5OYP - chains B and C of the 4 polymer chains in the assembly; structure by electron microscopy, 3.22 A resolution.

# Chain B
Name: structural protein VP2
From: Sacbrood virus
UniProt: Q6ITS8 (Q6ITS8_9VIRU); residues 1-239 here correspond to UniProt positions 104-342 (UniProt number = residue number + 103)
Chain sequence (239 residues; each row starts with the number of its first residue):
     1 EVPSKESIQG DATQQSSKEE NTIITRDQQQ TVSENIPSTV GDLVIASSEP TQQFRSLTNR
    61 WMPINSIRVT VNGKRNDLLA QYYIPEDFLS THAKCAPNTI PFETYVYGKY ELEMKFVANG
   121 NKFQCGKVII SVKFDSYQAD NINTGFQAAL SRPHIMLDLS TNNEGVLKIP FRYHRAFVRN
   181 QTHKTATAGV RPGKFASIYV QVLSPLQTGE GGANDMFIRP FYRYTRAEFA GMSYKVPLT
Reported in the primary citation:
  - conformationally variable residues (order/disorder transition): E1 to V40

# Chain C
Name: structural protein VP3
From: Sacbrood virus
UniProt: A0A223DN69 (A0A223DN69_9VIRU); residues 1-273 here correspond to UniProt positions 429-701 (UniProt number = residue number + 428)
Chain sequence (273 residues; numbered 1 to 273; the number before each row is that of its first residue):
     1 DKPKDVSSIT IIPKPRLGFP HGKGKSDAVA MRVNPVALTS FQDVSAYPDE PRTTLDIARI
    61 WGLRSTFNWG SGDEHGKELF NTVLDPGLRF YDQDYEGQIT PMEYVTGLYN FWSGPIELRF
   121 DFVSNAFHTG TVIISAEYNR SSTNTDECQS HSTYTKTFHL GEQKSVHFTV PYIYDTVVRR
   181 NTASAYLPVT DYDKVDNVSR AQAMGIRAES KMRVKVRVVN VLRPVASTTS TIEVLVYMRG
   241 GKNYALHGLK QSTYWPSNSV VPIDSFPPDG YDP
Differences from the reference sequence: conflict D43 (Glu471 in A0A223DN69)
Reported in the primary citation:
  - conformationally variable residues (order/disorder transition): D1 to P48

# Interface between chain B and chain C
Pairs across the interface (53):
  I36(B) - D49(C)
  P37(B) - P48(C)
  P37(B) - D49(C)
  T39(B) - Y47(C)  hydrogen bond
  V40(B) - D43(C)
  G41(B) - D43(C)
  R75(B) - T66(C)  hydrogen bond
  R75(B) - E233(C)  salt bridge
  N76(B) - Q98(C)  hydrogen bond
  K122(B) - N125(C)  hydrogen bond (backbone-side chain)
  F123(B) - F127(C)  hydrophobic
  F123(B) - S227(C)
  F123(B) - T228(C)  hydrogen bond (backbone-side chain)
  Q124(B) - N125(C)  hydrogen bond (backbone-side chain)
  C125(B) - V123(C)
  C125(B) - S124(C)
  C125(B) - T229(C)
  G126(B) - V123(C)
  N141(B) - N258(C)  hydrogen bond (backbone-side chain)
  I142(B) - S259(C)
  G145(B) - Q98(C)
  F146(B) - L63(C)  hydrophobic
  F146(B) - Q98(C)  hydrogen bond (backbone-side chain)
  Q147(B) - G62(C)
  Q147(B) - L63(C)  hydrogen bond (side chain-backbone)
  Q147(B) - Q98(C)  hydrogen bond (backbone-side chain)
  Q147(B) - I99(C)
  Q147(B) - T100(C)
  Q147(B) - P101(C)
  L150(B) - W61(C)
  L150(B) - L63(C)  hydrophobic
  L150(B) - Y237(C)  hydrophobic
  S151(B) - I60(C)
  S151(B) - P101(C)
  D158(B) - K164(C)  salt bridge
  S160(B) - S124(C)  hydrogen bond (side chain-backbone)
  S160(B) - K164(C)  hydrogen bond
  T161(B) - K164(C)
  R172(B) - Y47(C)
  R172(B) - D49(C)  salt bridge
  R172(B) - E50(C)  salt bridge
  L203(B) - L63(C)  hydrophobic
  L203(B) - Y237(C)
  S204(B) - V123(C)
  S204(B) - E233(C)  hydrogen bond
  P205(B) - E233(C)
  Q207(B) - T231(C)
  Q207(B) - I232(C)
  T208(B) - T229(C)
  G209(B) - S227(C)
  G209(B) - T228(C)
  G209(B) - T229(C)
  E210(B) - A226(C)
Also at the interface, not in a pair above, chain B (36 interface residues in all): E34, S38, D42, I45, K127, M156
Also at the interface, not in a pair above, chain C (33 interface residues in all): V44, F122, H128, L235

# Overview
36 residues of chain B face 33 of chain C across their interface, with 13 hydrogen bonds and 4 salt bridges.
Polar pairs include R75(B)-E233(C), D158(B)-K164(C) and R172(B)-D49(C). The paper reports conformational
variability at E1(B) and D1(C).
Here chain B is structural protein VP2 and chain C is structural protein VP3, both from Sacbrood virus. Entry
5OYP (Sacbrood virus of honeybee) was determined by electron microscopy, deposited together with 5LSF, 6EGV,
6EGX, 6EH1 and 6EIW.
